Entry 6V41 (X-ray diffraction, 1.60 A resolution); this record covers chains AAA and QQQ.

# Chain AAA
Molecule: Testis-specific chromodomain protein Y 1
Organism: Homo sapiens
Notes: EC 2.3.1.48
UniProtKB: Q9Y6F8 (CDY1_HUMAN), isoform Q9Y6F8-2; residue numbers follow UniProt; this construct covers 2-63
Amino-acid sequence (63 residues; each row starts with the number of its first residue):
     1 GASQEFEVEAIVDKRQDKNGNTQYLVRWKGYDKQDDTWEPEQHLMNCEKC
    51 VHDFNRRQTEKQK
Unresolved in the structure: 1, 63
Construct notes: expression tag (1)
Disulfide bonds: Cys47-Cys50
From the paper describing this entry:
  - specificity-determining residues: Glu5
  - contacts within the chain: Glu5-Asn46

# Chain QQQ
Molecule: Histone H3.1 Peptide
UniProtKB: P68431 (H31_HUMAN); residues 1-15 here correspond to UniProt positions 2-16 (UniProt number = residue number + 1)
Amino-acid sequence (15 residues; each row starts with the number of its first residue):
     1 ARTKQTARKSTGGKA
Unresolved in the structure: 13-15
Modified residues: Lys9 (N-trimethyllysine; M3L)
Curated features (UniProtKB/Swiss-Prot):
  - modified residue: Arg2 (Asymmetric dimethylarginine), Thr3 (Phosphothreonine), Lys4 (Allysine), Gln5 (5-glutamyl dopamine), Thr6 (Phosphothreonine), Arg8 (Citrulline), Lys9 (N6,N6,N6-trimethyllysine), Ser10 (ADP-ribosylserine), Thr11 (Phosphothreonine), Lys14 (N6-(2-hydroxyisobutyryl)lysine)

# Interface between chain AAA and chain QQQ
Contacting residue pairs (33):
  Gln4(AAA) - Ala7(QQQ)
  Gln4(AAA) - Arg8(QQQ)
  Gln4(AAA) - Lys9(QQQ)  hydrogen bond (backbone-backbone)
  Gln4(AAA) - Thr11(QQQ)
  Glu5(AAA) - Thr6(QQQ)  hydrogen bond
  Glu5(AAA) - Ala7(QQQ)
  Glu5(AAA) - Arg8(QQQ)
  Phe6(AAA) - Thr6(QQQ)
  Phe6(AAA) - Ala7(QQQ)  hydrogen bond (backbone-backbone)
  Phe6(AAA) - Lys9(QQQ)
  Glu7(AAA) - Ala1(QQQ)
  Glu7(AAA) - Arg2(QQQ)  hydrogen bond (side chain-backbone)
  Glu7(AAA) - Thr3(QQQ)  hydrogen bond (side chain-backbone)
  Glu7(AAA) - Gln5(QQQ)
  Val8(AAA) - Gln5(QQQ)  hydrogen bond (backbone-backbone)
  Val8(AAA) - Ala7(QQQ)  hydrophobic
  Trp28(AAA) - Ala7(QQQ)
  Trp28(AAA) - Arg8(QQQ)
  Trp28(AAA) - Lys9(QQQ)
  Tyr31(AAA) - Lys9(QQQ)
  Asp35(AAA) - Lys9(QQQ)
  Glu39(AAA) - Arg8(QQQ)
  Glu39(AAA) - Lys9(QQQ)
  Glu39(AAA) - Ser10(QQQ)  hydrogen bond
  His43(AAA) - Ala7(QQQ)
  His43(AAA) - Arg8(QQQ)  hydrogen bond (backbone-backbone)
  His43(AAA) - Ser10(QQQ)
  Leu44(AAA) - Ala7(QQQ)  hydrophobic
  Asn46(AAA) - Thr6(QQQ)  hydrogen bond (backbone-backbone)
  Cys47(AAA) - Gln5(QQQ)
  Cys47(AAA) - Thr6(QQQ)  hydrogen bond (backbone-backbone)
  Lys49(AAA) - Gln5(QQQ)
  Cys50(AAA) - Gln5(QQQ)
Also at the interface, not in a pair above, chain AAA (18 interface residues in all): Lys29, Thr37, Pro40
Also at the interface, not in a pair above, chain QQQ (11 interface residues in all): Lys4
The authors on this interface:
  - pairs named by the authors: Glu5(AAA)-Thr6(QQQ) (hydrogen bond), Phe6(AAA)-Lys9(QQQ), Val8(AAA)-Ala7(QQQ) (hydrophobic contact), Trp28(AAA)-Lys9(QQQ), Trp28(AAA)-Ala7(QQQ) (hydrophobic contact), Tyr31(AAA)-Lys9(QQQ), Leu44(AAA)-Ala7(QQQ) (hydrophobic contact)

# Summary
18 residues of chain AAA face 11 of chain QQQ across their interface; the contacts include 10 hydrogen bonds.
Among the polar pairs are Glu5(AAA)-Thr6(QQQ), Glu7(AAA)-Arg2(QQQ) and Glu7(AAA)-Thr3(QQQ). The paper
describes a hydrogen bond between Glu5(AAA) and Thr6(QQQ); contacts between Phe6(AAA) and Lys9(QQQ),
Trp28(AAA) and Lys9(QQQ) and Tyr31(AAA) and Lys9(QQQ); hydrophobic contacts between Val8(AAA) and Ala7(QQQ),
Trp28(AAA) and Ala7(QQQ) and Leu44(AAA) and Ala7(QQQ). The paper reports the specificity determinant
Glu5(AAA); contacts within the chain involving Glu5(AAA) and Asn46(AAA).
Here chain AAA is Testis-specific chromodomain protein Y 1 (Homo sapiens) and chain QQQ is Histone H3.1
Peptide. Entry 6V41 (crystal structure of CDY1 chromodomain bound to H3K9me3) was determined by X-ray
diffraction (same publication as 6V2D, 6V2H, 6V2R, 6V2S, 6V3N and 6V8W).
